3BP4 - chains A and C of the 3 polymer chains in the assembly; structure by X-ray diffraction, 1.85 A resolution.

# Chain A
Molecule: HLA class I histocompatibility antigen, B-27 alpha chain
Organism: Homo sapiens
Notes: fragment: HLA-B*2705 extracellular domain
UniProt: P03989 (1B27_HUMAN); residues 1-276 here correspond to UniProt positions 25-300 (UniProt number = residue number + 24)
Sequence (276 residues; each row starts with the number of its first residue):
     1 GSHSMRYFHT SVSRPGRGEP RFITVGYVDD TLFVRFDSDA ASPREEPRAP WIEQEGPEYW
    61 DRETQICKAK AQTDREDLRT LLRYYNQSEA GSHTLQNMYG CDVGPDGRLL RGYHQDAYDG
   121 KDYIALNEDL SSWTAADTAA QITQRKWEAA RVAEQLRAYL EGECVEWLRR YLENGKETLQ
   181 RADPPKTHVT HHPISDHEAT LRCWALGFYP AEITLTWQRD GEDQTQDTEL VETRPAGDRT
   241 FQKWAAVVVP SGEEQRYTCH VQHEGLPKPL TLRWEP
Disulfide bonds: Cys101-Cys164, Cys203-Cys259
Reported in the primary citation:
  - contacts within the chain: Arg62-Glu163 (water-mediated contact)

# Chain C
Molecule: nonameric peptide from Lysosomal protective protein
Notes: fragment: Cathepsin A signal sequence
UniProt: P10619 (PPGB_HUMAN); residues 1-9 here correspond to UniProt positions 2-10 (UniProt number = residue number + 1)
Sequence (9 residues; numbered 1 to 9; the number before each row is that of its first residue):
     1 IRAAPPPLF

# Interface between chain A and chain C
Pairs across the interface (39):
  Met5(A) - Ile1(C)
  Tyr7(A) - Ile1(C)  hydrogen bond (side chain-backbone)
  Tyr7(A) - Arg2(C)
  His9(A) - Arg2(C)  hydrogen bond
  Thr24(A) - Arg2(C)  hydrogen bond
  Glu45(A) - Arg2(C)  salt bridge
  Arg62(A) - Ile1(C)
  Arg62(A) - Arg2(C)  hydrogen bond (side chain-backbone)
  Glu63(A) - Ile1(C)
  Glu63(A) - Arg2(C)  salt bridge
  Ile66(A) - Arg2(C)
  Ile66(A) - Ala3(C)
  Cys67(A) - Arg2(C)
  Ala69(A) - Pro5(C)  hydrophobic
  Lys70(A) - Pro5(C)
  Thr73(A) - Leu8(C)
  Glu76(A) - Leu8(C)
  Asp77(A) - Leu8(C)
  Asp77(A) - Phe9(C)  hydrogen bond (side chain-backbone)
  Thr80(A) - Phe9(C)
  Leu81(A) - Phe9(C)  hydrophobic
  Tyr84(A) - Phe9(C)  hydrogen bond (side chain-backbone)
  Leu95(A) - Phe9(C)  hydrophobic
  Tyr99(A) - Arg2(C)
  Tyr99(A) - Ala3(C)  hydrogen bond (side chain-backbone)
  His114(A) - Pro6(C)
  Asp116(A) - Phe9(C)
  Tyr123(A) - Phe9(C)  hydrophobic
  Thr143(A) - Phe9(C)  hydrogen bond (side chain-backbone)
  Lys146(A) - Phe9(C)  hydrogen bond (side chain-backbone)
  Trp147(A) - Pro7(C)  hydrogen bond (side chain-backbone)
  Trp147(A) - Leu8(C)  hydrogen bond (side chain-backbone)
  Trp147(A) - Phe9(C)  hydrophobic
  Val152(A) - Pro7(C)
  Tyr159(A) - Ile1(C)  hydrogen bond (side chain-backbone)
  Tyr159(A) - Arg2(C)
  Tyr159(A) - Ala3(C)
  Trp167(A) - Ile1(C)
  Tyr171(A) - Ile1(C)  hydrogen bond (side chain-backbone)
Also at the interface, not in a pair above, chain A (33 interface residues in all): Val25, Val34, Tyr59, Glu163
Also at the interface, not in a pair above, chain C (9 interface residues in all): Ala4
Interface features reported in the paper:
  - specific contacts: Tyr7(A)-Ile1(C), Thr80(A)-Phe9(C) (water-mediated contact), Tyr123(A)-Phe9(C) (pi stacking), Tyr171(A)-Ile1(C)

# Overview
33 residues of chain A and 9 residues of chain C are in contact, with 13 hydrogen bonds and 2 salt bridges.
Polar pairs include Glu45(A)-Arg2(C), Glu63(A)-Arg2(C) and Tyr7(A)-Ile1(C). The authors report contacts
between Tyr7(A) and Ile1(C) and Tyr171(A) and Ile1(C); a water-mediated contact between Thr80(A) and Phe9(C);
pi stacking between Tyr123(A) and Phe9(C). From the paper: contacts within the chain involving Arg62(A) and
Glu163(A).
Here chain A is HLA class I histocompatibility antigen, B-27 alpha chain (Homo sapiens) and chain C is
nonameric peptide from Lysosomal protective protein. Entry 3BP4 (The high resolution crystal structure of
HLA-B*2705 in complex with a Cathepsin A signal sequence peptide ...) was determined by X-ray diffraction
together with 3BVN, 3BXN and 3BP7 from the same study.
